PDB entry 4F6V | X-ray diffraction, 2.30 A resolution | chain A

== Chain A ==
Protein: Dehydrosqualene synthase
Organism: Staphylococcus aureus
Notes: EC 2.5.1.96
UniProtKB: A9JQL9 (CRTM_STAAU); residue numbers follow UniProt; this construct covers 1-287
Chain sequence (292 residues; numbered -4 to 287; the number before each row is that of its first residue; numbers below 1 keep their minus sign (Ala-4 is residue -4)):
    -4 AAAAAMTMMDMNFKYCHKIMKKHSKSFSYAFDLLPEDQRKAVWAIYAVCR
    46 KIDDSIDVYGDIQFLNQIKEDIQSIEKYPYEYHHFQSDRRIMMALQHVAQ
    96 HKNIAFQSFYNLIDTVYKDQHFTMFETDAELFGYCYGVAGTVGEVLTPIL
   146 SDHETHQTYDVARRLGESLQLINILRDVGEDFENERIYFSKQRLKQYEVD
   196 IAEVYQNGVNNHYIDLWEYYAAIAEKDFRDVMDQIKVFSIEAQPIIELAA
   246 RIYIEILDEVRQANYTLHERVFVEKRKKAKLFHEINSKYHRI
Disordered / not traced: -4 to 0, 53-55, 285-287
Sequence notes: expression tag (-4 to 0)
Ion coordination: Mg2+: Asn168, Asp172 (together with ZYM)
Residues lining bound ligands:
  - FJP ((2E,6Z)-3,7,11-trimethyldodeca-2,6,10-trien-1-yl dihydrogen phosphate): His18, Ser19, Phe22, Phe26, Tyr41, Arg45, Val133, Ala134, Val137, Gly138, Leu141, Leu145, Ala157, Leu160, Gly161, Leu164, Gln165, Asn168, Ile241, Tyr248
  - s,r meso-tartaric acid (SRT): His18, Ser19, Lys20, Ser21, Arg171, Tyr248, Arg265
  - ZYM (2,4-dioxo-4-{[3-(3-phenoxyphenyl)propyl]amino}butanoic acid): Met15, Phe22, Phe26, Val37, Tyr41, Cys44, Arg45, Asp48, Leu107, Val133, Val137, Leu141, Gln165, Asn168, Arg171, Asp172, Arg265
Swiss-Prot annotation at these positions:
  - binding site ((2E,6E)-farnesyl diphosphate): His18 to Ser21, Tyr41, Arg45, Gln165, Arg171, Tyr248
  - binding site (Mg(2+)): Asp48, Asp52, Asn168, Asp172

== In short ==
Bound to chain A: compound ZYM, s,r meso-tartaric acid and compound FJP. Asn168 and Asp172 coordinate Mg2+.
Curated annotation (UniProt) lists 9 (2E,6E)-farnesyl diphosphate-binding residues and 4 Mg2+-binding
residues.
Chain A is Dehydrosqualene synthase (Staphylococcus aureus); the structure, Crystal structure of
dehydrosqualene synthase (crtm) from s. aureus complexed with bph-1034, mg2+ and fmp, was determined by X-ray
diffraction, deposited together with 3TH8 and 4F6X.
